Entry 8YAJ (electron microscopy, 3.20 A resolution); this record covers chains D and F of the 6 polymer chains in the assembly.

== Chain D (and F) ==
Molecule: Tubulin beta-1 chain
From: Caenorhabditis elegans
Notes: chain F of this document is another copy of the same molecule, construct and numbering; everything in this record applies to it too
UniProt: P12456 (TBB1_CAEEL); residue numbers follow UniProt; this construct covers 1-441
Sequence (441 residues; numbered 1 to 441; the number before each row is that of its first residue):
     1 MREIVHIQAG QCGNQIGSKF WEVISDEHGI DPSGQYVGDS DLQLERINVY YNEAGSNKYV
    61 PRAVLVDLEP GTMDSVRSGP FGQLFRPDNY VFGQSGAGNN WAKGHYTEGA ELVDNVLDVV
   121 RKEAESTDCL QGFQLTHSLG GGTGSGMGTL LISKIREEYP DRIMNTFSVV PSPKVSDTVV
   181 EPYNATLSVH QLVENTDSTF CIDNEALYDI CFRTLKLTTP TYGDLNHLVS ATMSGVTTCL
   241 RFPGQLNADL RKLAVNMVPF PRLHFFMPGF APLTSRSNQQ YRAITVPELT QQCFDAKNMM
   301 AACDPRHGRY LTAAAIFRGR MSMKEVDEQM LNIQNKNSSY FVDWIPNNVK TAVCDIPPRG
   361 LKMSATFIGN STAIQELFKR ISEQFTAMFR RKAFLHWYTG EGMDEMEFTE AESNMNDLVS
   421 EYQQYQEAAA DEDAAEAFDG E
Not modelled in the structure: 428-441
Residues lining bound ligands: phosphomethylphosphonic acid guanylate ester (G2P): Gly10, Gln11, Cys12, Gln15, Asp67, Gly96, Ala97, Gly98, Asn99, Ser138, Gly140, Gly141, Gly142, Thr143, Gly144, Ser145, Val169, Asp177, Asn204, Leu207, Tyr222, Leu225, Asn226
Curated features (UniProtKB/Swiss-Prot):
  - binding site (GTP): Gln11, Glu69, Ser138, Gly142, Thr143, Gly144, Asn204, Asn226
  - binding site (Mg(2+)): Glu69

== Chain D / chain F interface ==
Pairs across the interface - 12 pairs, chain D then chain F:
  Ala54(D) with Gln280(F); Ala283(F)
  Lys58(D) with Gln280(F)
  Val60(D) with Tyr281(F), hydrophobic
  Gln83(D) with Gln280(F); Tyr281(F), hydrogen bond (backbone-side chain)
  Leu84(D) with Tyr281(F)
  Phe85(D) with Tyr281(F)
  Pro87(D) with Ser277(F); Asn278(F); Tyr281(F)
  Asp88(D) with Asn278(F)
Also at the interface, not in a pair above, chain D (12 interface residues in all): Ser33, Glu53, Gly55, Arg86
Also at the interface, not in a pair above, chain F (6 interface residues in all): Arg282

== Summary ==
The interface between chain D and chain F involves 12 residues on one side and 6 on the other; the contacts
include 1 hydrogen bond. The hydrogen-bonded pair is Gln83(D)-Tyr281(F). Ligands of chain D:
phosphomethylphosphonic acid guanylate ester.
Chain D and chain F are both Tubulin beta-1 chain (Caenorhabditis elegans); the structure, ATAT-2 bound
MEC-12/MEC-7 microtubule without acetyl-CoA, was determined by electron microscopy, deposited together with
8Y9F, 8YAL and 8YAR.
